PDB entry 8G88 | electron microscopy, 2.30 A resolution | chains C and I of the 11 polymer chains in the assembly

[Chain C]
Molecule: Histone H2A
Source organism: Xenopus laevis
Reference sequence: Q6AZJ8 (Q6AZJ8_XENLA); residues 1-129 here correspond to UniProt positions 2-130 (UniProt number = residue number + 1)
Sequence (129 residues; numbered 1 to 129; the number before each row is that of its first residue):
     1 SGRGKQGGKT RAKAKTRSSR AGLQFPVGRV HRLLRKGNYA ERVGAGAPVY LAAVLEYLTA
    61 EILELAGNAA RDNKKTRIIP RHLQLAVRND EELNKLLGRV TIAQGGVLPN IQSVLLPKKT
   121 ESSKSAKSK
Disordered / not traced: 1-10, 119-129

[Chain I]
Molecule: nMATn1 DNA top strand
Sequence (186 nucleotides; row label = number of the first residue in the row; numbers below 1 keep their minus sign (DA-74 is residue -74)):
   -74 ACATGCACAC ATGCTAATAT ATGCACACAA TGCACACAGG TTAATATATA CACATACACA
   -14 CACATGCACA CACACGTGCA CACATATATG CACATGCATG CACACACGTA TATGCACACA
    46 CATGCACATG CATGCGCACA TAGTCACACA CATGCACACA TTAGCATATG CATACACATA
   106 CATGCA
Disordered / not traced: -74 to -72, 97-111

[How chain C and chain I interact]
Pairs across the interface - 18 pairs, chain C then chain I:
  Arg11(C) - DG-43(I)  base contact
  Arg11(C) - DC-42(I)  hydrogen bond to the sugar
  Arg11(C) - DA-41(I)  phosphate contact
  Ala12(C) - DA-41(I)  phosphate contact
  Ala14(C) - DG-43(I)  phosphate contact
  Ala14(C) - DC-42(I)  sugar contact
  Lys15(C) - DG-43(I)  phosphate contact
  Lys15(C) - DC-42(I)  hydrogen bond to the phosphate
  Thr16(C) - DG-43(I)  phosphate contact
  Arg17(C) - DG-43(I)  salt bridge to the phosphate
  Arg20(C) - DC-42(I)  salt bridge to the phosphate
  Gly28(C) - DT-44(I)  phosphate contact
  Gly28(C) - DG-43(I)  phosphate contact
  Arg29(C) - DT-44(I)  phosphate contact
  Arg32(C) - DA-45(I)  phosphate contact
  Arg32(C) - DT-44(I)  salt bridge to the phosphate
  Arg42(C) - DG-35(I)  sugar contact
  Arg77(C) - DA-54(I)  sugar contact
Also at the interface, not in a pair above, chain C (13 interface residues in all): Glu41

[Overview]
The interface between chain C and chain I involves 13 residues on one side and 7 on the other; the contacts
include 2 hydrogen bonds and 3 salt bridges. Polar pairs include Arg11(C)-DC-42(I), Lys15(C)-DC-42(I) and
Arg17(C)-DG-43(I).
Here chain C is Histone H2A (Xenopus laevis) and chain I is nMATn1 DNA top strand. Entry 8G88 (Human Oct4
bound to nucleosome with human nMatn1 sequence) was determined by electron microscopy (same publication as
8G87, 8G8B, 8G8E and 8G8G).
